Entry 4IFO (X-ray diffraction, 2.50 A resolution); this record covers chains A and B.

== Chain A (and B) ==
Name: 2-amino-3-carboxymuconate 6-semialdehyde decarboxylase
Organism: Pseudomonas fluorescens
Notes: chain B of this document is another copy of the same molecule, construct and numbering; everything in this record applies to it too
UniProtKB: Q83V25 (Q83V25_PSEFL); residue numbers follow UniProt; this construct covers 3-333
Chain sequence (331 residues; numbered 3 to 333; the number before each row is that of its first residue):
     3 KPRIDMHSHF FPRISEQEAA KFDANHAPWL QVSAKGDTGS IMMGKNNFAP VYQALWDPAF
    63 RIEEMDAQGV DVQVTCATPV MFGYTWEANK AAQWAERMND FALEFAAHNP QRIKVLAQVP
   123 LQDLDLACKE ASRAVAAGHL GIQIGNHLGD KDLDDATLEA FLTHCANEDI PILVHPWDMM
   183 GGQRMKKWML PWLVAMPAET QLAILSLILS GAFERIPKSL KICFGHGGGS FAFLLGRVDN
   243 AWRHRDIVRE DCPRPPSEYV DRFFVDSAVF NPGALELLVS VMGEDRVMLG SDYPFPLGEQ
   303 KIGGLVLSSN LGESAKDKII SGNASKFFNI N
Construct notes: engineered mutation Ala51 (Arg in Q83V25)
Ion coordination: Zn2+: His9, His11, His177
What the authors report for this chain:
  - mutagenesis - R239A, R239K: abolished catalytic activity
  - mutagenesis - R239A: abolished binding to PDC
  - mutagenesis - H228G: unchanged binding to PDC
  - catalytic residues: His228 (citing earlier work)
  - catalytic residues: Arg239

== Interface between chain A and chain B ==
Contacting residue pairs (91; chain A residue first):
  Asn148(A) with Arg186(B)
  His149(A) with Arg186(B), hydrogen bond
  Gly151(A) with Arg186(B)
  Asp152(A) with Gln185(B); Arg186(B)
  Asp154(A) with Arg186(B), salt bridge
  Asp156(A) with Trp190(B)
  Met182(A) with Arg186(B)
  Gln185(A) with Asp152(B)
  Arg186(A) with His149(B), hydrogen bond; Gly151(B); Asp152(B); Asp154(B), salt bridge; Glu201(B), salt bridge; Leu204(B)
  Met187(A) with Leu204(B), hydrophobic
  Lys189(A) with Ile249(B), hydrogen bond (side chain-backbone)
  Trp190(A) with Asp156(B); Leu211(B), hydrogen bond (side chain-backbone); Ser212(B); Ile249(B); Val250(B); Asp253(B), hydrogen bond
  Met191(A) with Arg247(B); Ile249(B), hydrophobic; Val250(B), hydrophobic
  Leu192(A) with Leu204(B), hydrophobic; Leu207(B), hydrophobic; Leu211(B), hydrophobic
  Trp194(A) with Arg239(B), hydrogen bond (backbone-side chain)
  Leu195(A) with Gln203(B), hydrogen bond (backbone-side chain); Arg239(B); Ala243(B), hydrophobic
  Val196(A) with Ala200(B); Gln203(B); Leu204(B), hydrophobic; Leu207(B), hydrophobic
  Met198(A) with Arg239(B)
  Pro199(A) with Leu236(B), hydrophobic
  Ala200(A) with Val196(B)
  Glu201(A) with Arg186(B), salt bridge
  Gln203(A) with Leu195(B), hydrogen bond (side chain-backbone); Val196(B)
  Leu204(A) with Arg186(B); Met187(B), hydrophobic; Leu192(B), hydrophobic
  Leu207(A) with Val196(B), hydrophobic
  Leu211(A) with Trp190(B), hydrogen bond (backbone-side chain); Leu195(B), hydrophobic
  Ser212(A) with Trp190(B)
  His228(A) with Arg239(B)
  Gly231(A) with Phe235(B)
  Ser232(A) with Ser232(B)
  Phe235(A) with Gly231(B); Phe235(B), hydrophobic; Ala276(B); Leu279(B), hydrophobic
  Leu236(A) with Pro199(B), hydrophobic; Ser232(B)
  Gly238(A) with Phe272(B)
  Arg239(A) with Trp194(B), hydrogen bond (side chain-backbone); Leu195(B); Met198(B); His228(B), hydrogen bond; Phe272(B)
  Asn242(A) with Phe272(B); Leu299(B); Gly300(B)
  Ala243(A) with Leu195(B), hydrophobic; Leu299(B), hydrophobic
  His246(A) with Pro298(B); Gln302(B)
  Arg247(A) with Met191(B); Leu299(B)
  Ile249(A) with Trp190(B); Met191(B), hydrophobic
  Val250(A) with Trp190(B)
  Asp253(A) with Trp190(B), hydrogen bond
  Phe272(A) with Gly238(B); Arg239(B); Asn242(B)
  Gly275(A) with Leu279(B)
  Ala276(A) with Phe235(B); Leu279(B)
  Leu279(A) with Leu279(B), hydrophobic
  Pro298(A) with His246(B); Arg247(B)
  Leu299(A) with Asn242(B); Ala243(B), hydrophobic
  Gly300(A) with Asn242(B)
  Gln302(A) with His246(B), hydrogen bond
Other interface residues (no listed pair), chain A (53 interface residues in all): Gly183, Ser208, Val240, Val271, Asn273
Other interface residues (no listed pair), chain B (55 interface residues in all): Asn148, Lys153, Met182, Gly183, Lys189, Ser208, Val240, Glu252, Val271, Asn273, Gly275

== In short ==
The interface between chain A and chain B involves 53 residues on one side and 55 on the other, with 13
hydrogen bonds and 4 salt bridges. Polar pairs include Asp154(A)-Arg186(B), Arg186(A)-Glu201(B) and
His149(A)-Arg186(B). The paper reports catalytic residues His228(A) and Arg239(A); R239A and R239K of chain A
abolish catalytic activity.
Chain A and chain B are both 2-amino-3-carboxymuconate 6-semialdehyde decarboxylase (Pseudomonas fluorescens);
the structure, 2.50 Angstroms X-ray crystal structure of R51A 2-amino-3-carboxymuconate-6-semialdehyde
decarboxylase from Pseudomonas fluorescens, was determined by X-ray diffraction, deposited together with 4IFK,
4IFR and 4IG2.
